8WPP - chains B and D of the 9 polymer chains in the assembly; structure by electron microscopy, 3.10 A resolution.

[Chain B]
Name: A22R DNA polymerase processivity factor
From: Monkeypox virus
Sequence (437 residues; each row starts with the number of its first residue; numbers below 1 keep their minus sign (Met-10 is residue -10)):
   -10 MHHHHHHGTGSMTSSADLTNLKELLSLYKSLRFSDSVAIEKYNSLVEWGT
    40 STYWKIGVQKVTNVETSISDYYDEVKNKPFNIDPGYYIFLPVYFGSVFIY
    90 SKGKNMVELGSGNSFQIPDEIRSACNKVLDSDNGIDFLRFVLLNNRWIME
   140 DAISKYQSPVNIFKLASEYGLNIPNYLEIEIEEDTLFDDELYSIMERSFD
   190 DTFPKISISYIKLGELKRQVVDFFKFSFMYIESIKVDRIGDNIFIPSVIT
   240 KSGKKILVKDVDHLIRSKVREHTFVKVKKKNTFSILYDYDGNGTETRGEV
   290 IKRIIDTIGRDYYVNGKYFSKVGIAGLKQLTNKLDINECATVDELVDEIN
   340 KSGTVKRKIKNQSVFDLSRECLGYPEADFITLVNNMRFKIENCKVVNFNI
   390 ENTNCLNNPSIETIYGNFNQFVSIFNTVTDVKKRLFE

[Chain D]
Name: H5R late gene transcription factor
From: Monkeypox virus
Sequence (210 residues; numbered 1 to 210; the number before each row is that of its first residue):
     1 MAWSITNKADTSSFTKMAEIRAHLRNSAENKDKNEDIFPEDVIIPSTKPK
    51 TKRTTTPRKPAATKRSTKKDKEKEEVEEVVIEEYHQTTEENSPPPSSSPG
   101 VGDIVESVAAVELDDSDGDDEPMVQVEAGKVNHSARSDLSDLKVATDNIV
   151 KDLKKIITRISAVSTVLEDVQAAGISRQFTSMTKAITTLSDLVTEGKSKV
   201 VRKKVKTCKK
Not modelled in the structure: 1-135, 205-210

[Chain B / chain D interface]
Contacting residue pairs - 17 pairs, chain B then chain D:
  Phe215(B) with Ser140(D)
  Ser216(B) with Asp138(D), hydrogen bond; Leu139(D)
  Phe217(B) with Ser137(D); Asp138(D); Leu139(D), hydrogen bond (backbone-backbone); Leu142(D)
  Met218(B) with Ser137(D); Asp138(D)
  Tyr219(B) with Ser137(D), hydrogen bond (backbone-backbone)
  Phe263(B) with Arg136(D); Leu139(D), hydrophobic
  Lys268(B) with Asp138(D), salt bridge
  Asn281(B) with Lys199(D); Lys203(D)
  Thr283(B) with Ser198(D); Lys199(D)
Interface residues without a listed pair, chain B (11 interface residues in all): Lys214, Gly282

[Summary]
11 residues of chain B and 9 residues of chain D are in contact; the contacts include 3 hydrogen bonds and 1
salt bridge. Polar pairs include Lys268(B)-Asp138(D), Ser216(B)-Asp138(D) and Phe217(B)-Leu139(D).
Chain B is A22R DNA polymerase processivity factor and chain D is H5R late gene transcription factor, both
from Monkeypox virus; the structure, Structure of monkeypox virus polymerase complex F8-A22-E4-H5 with
endogenous DNA, was determined by electron microscopy together with 8WPE, 8WPF and 8WPK from the same study.
